Entry 7ZUH (X-ray diffraction, 1.47 A resolution); this record covers chain AAA.

== Chain AAA ==
Molecule: Penicillin-binding protein 1b
Source organism: Streptococcus pneumoniae R6
Notes: EC 2.3.2.-, 2.4.1.129
Reference sequence: Q7CRA4 (Q7CRA4_STRR6); residue numbers follow UniProt; this construct covers 1-821
Amino-acid sequence (821 residues; row label = number of the first residue in the row):
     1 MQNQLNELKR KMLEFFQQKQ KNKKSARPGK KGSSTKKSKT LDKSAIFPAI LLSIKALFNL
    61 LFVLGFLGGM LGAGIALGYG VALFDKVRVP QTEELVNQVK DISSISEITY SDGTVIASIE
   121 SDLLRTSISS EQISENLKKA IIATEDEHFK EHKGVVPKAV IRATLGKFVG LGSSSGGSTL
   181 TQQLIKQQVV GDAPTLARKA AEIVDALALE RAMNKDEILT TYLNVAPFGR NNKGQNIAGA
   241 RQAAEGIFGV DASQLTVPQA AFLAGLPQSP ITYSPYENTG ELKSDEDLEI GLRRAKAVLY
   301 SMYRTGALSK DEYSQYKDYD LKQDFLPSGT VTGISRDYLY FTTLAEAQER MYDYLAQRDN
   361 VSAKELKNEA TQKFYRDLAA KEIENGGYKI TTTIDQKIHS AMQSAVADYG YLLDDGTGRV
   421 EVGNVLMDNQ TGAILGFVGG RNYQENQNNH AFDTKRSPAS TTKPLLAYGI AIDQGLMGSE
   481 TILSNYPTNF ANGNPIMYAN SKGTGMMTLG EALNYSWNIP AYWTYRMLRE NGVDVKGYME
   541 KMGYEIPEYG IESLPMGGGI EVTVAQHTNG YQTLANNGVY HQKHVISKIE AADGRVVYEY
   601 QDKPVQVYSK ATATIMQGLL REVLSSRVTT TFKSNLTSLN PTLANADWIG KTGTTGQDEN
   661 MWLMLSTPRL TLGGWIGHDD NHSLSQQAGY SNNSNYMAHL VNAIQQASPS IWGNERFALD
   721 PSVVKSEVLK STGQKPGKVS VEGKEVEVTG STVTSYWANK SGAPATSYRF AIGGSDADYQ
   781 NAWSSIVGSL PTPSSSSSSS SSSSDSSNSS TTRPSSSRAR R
Unresolved in the structure: 1-104, 120-336, 791-821
Differences from the reference sequence: engineered mutation Gly656 (Asn in Q7CRA4), Gln686 (Arg in Q7CRA4), Gln687 (Arg in Q7CRA4)
Bound ions: Mg2+ near Gly543 (its only coordinating residue here)
What the authors report for this chain:
  - catalytic residues: Ser460 (citing earlier work)

== Summary ==
The paper reports the catalytic residue Ser460.
Chain AAA is Penicillin-binding protein 1b (Streptococcus pneumoniae R6); the structure, PENICILLIN-BINDING
PROTEIN 1B (PBP-1B) Streptococcus pneumoniae R6, was determined by X-ray diffraction (same publication as
7ZUI, 7ZUJ, 7ZUK and 7ZUL).
